PDB entry 6SPN | X-ray diffraction, 1.45 A resolution | chain A

[Chain A]
Molecule: Methionine--tRNA ligase
From: Escherichia coli
Notes: EC 6.1.1.10
Reference sequence: A0A0F3U9S7 (A0A0F3U9S7_ECOLX); residues 1-547 here correspond to UniProt positions 2-548 (UniProt number = residue number + 1)
Amino-acid sequence (568 residues; each row starts with the number of its first residue; numbers below 1 keep their minus sign (Met-20 is residue -20)):
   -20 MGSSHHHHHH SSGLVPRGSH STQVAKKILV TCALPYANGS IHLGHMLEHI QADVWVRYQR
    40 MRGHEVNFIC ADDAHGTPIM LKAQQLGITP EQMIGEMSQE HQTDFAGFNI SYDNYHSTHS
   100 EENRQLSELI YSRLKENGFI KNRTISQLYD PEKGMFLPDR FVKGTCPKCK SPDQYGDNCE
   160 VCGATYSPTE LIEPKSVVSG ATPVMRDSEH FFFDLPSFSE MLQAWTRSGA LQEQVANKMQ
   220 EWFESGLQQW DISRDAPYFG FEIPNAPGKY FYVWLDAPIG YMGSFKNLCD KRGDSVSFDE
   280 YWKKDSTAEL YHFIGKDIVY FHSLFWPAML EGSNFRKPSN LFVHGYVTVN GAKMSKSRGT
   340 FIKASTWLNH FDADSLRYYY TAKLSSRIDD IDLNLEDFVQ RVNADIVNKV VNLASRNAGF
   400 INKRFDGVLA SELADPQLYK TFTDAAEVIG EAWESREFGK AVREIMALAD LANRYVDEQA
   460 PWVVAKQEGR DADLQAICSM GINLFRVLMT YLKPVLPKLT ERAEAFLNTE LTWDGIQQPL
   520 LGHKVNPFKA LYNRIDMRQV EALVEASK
Unresolved in the structure: -20 to 3
Sequence notes: initiating methionine (-20); expression tag (-19 to 0)
Bound ions: Zn2+: Cys145, Cys148, Cys158, Cys161
Small-molecule neighbours:
  - beta-methionine (B3M; (3R)-3-amino-5-(methylsulfanyl)pentanoic acid), molecule 1: Ala12, Leu13, Pro14, Tyr15, Asp52, Trp253, Ala256, Pro257, Tyr260, Ile297, His301
  - beta-methionine (B3M), molecule 2: Gln213, Val214, Lys217, Trp221, Lys295, Asp296, Val298, Tyr325, Ile367

[Summary]
Bound to chain A: beta-methionine. The Zn2+ site is built by Cys145, Cys148, Cys158 and Cys161.
Chain A is Methionine--tRNA ligase (Escherichia coli); the structure, Structure of the Escherichia coli
methionyl-tRNA synthetase complexed with beta-methionine, was determined by X-ray diffraction, deposited
together with 6SPO, 6SPP, 6SPQ and 6SPR.
